Entry 8HDU (X-ray diffraction, 2.71 A resolution); this record covers chains B and D of the 5 polymer chains in the assembly.

== Chain B (and D) ==
Molecule: De novo design cavitated protein
From: synthetic construct
Notes: chain D of this document is another copy of the same molecule, construct and numbering; everything in this record applies to it too
Sequence (203 residues; row label = number of the first residue in the row):
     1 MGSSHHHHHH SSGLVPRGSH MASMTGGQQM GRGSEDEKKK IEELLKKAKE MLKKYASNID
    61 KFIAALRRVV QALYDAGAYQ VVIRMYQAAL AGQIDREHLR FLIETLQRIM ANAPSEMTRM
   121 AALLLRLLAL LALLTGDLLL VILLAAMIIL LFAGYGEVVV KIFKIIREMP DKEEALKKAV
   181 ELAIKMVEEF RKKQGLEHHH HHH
Not modelled in the structure: 1-35, 198-203 (chain D: 1-39, 197-203)

== Chain B / chain D interface ==
Residue-residue contacts (13; chain B residue first):
  Arg84(B) with Ala111(D), hydrogen bond (side chain-backbone); Asn112(D); Ala113(D), hydrogen bond (side chain-backbone)
  Gln87(B) with Arg119(D), hydrogen bond
  Ala88(B) with Ala111(D)
  Ala91(B) with Gln107(D), hydrogen bond (backbone-side chain); Met110(D); Ala111(D), hydrophobic
  Gly92(B) with Gln107(D)
  Gln93(B) with Ala111(D); Asn112(D), hydrogen bond
  Arg191(B) with Glu116(D), salt bridge; Arg119(D)
Also at the interface, not in a pair above, chain D (8 interface residues in all): Arg108

== Summary ==
7 residues of chain B and 8 residues of chain D are in contact, with 5 hydrogen bonds and 1 salt bridge. Among
the polar pairs are Arg191(B)-Glu116(D), Arg84(B)-Ala111(D) and Arg84(B)-Ala113(D).
Both chains are De novo design cavitated protein (synthetic construct). Entry 8HDU (De novo design cavitated
protein without predefined topology) was determined by X-ray diffraction together with 8JPA from the same
study.
